PDB entry 8R3W | X-ray diffraction, 2.38 A resolution | chains A and R

Chain A (and R):
Protein: Homospecific Diabody CR57
From: Homo sapiens
Notes: chain R of this document is another copy of the same molecule, construct and numbering; everything in this record applies to it too
Amino-acid sequence (262 residues; each row starts with the number of its first residue; numbers below 1 keep their minus sign (Glu-2 is residue -2)):
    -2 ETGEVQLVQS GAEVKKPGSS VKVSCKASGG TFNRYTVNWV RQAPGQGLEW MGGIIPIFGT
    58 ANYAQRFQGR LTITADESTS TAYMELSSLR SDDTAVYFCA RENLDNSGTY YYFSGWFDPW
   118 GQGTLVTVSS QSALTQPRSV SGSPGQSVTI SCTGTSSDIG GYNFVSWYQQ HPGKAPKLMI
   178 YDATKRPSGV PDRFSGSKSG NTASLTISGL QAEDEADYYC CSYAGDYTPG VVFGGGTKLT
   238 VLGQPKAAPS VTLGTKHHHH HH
Disordered / not traced: -2 to 0, 241-259 (chain R: -2 to 1, 241-259)
Disulfide bonds: Cys22-Cys96, Cys149-Cys217

Interface between chain A and chain R:
Pairs across the interface - 70 pairs, chain A then chain R:
  Val37(A) - Phe230(R)  hydrophobic
  Gln39(A) - Gln167(R)  hydrogen bond
  Gln39(A) - Tyr216(R)  hydrogen bond
  Ala40(A) - Pro41(R)  hydrophobic
  Pro41(A) - Pro41(R)
  Pro41(A) - Gly42(R)
  Gln43(A) - Pro41(R)
  Gln43(A) - Leu122(R)
  Gln43(A) - Thr124(R)
  Gln43(A) - Tyr216(R)  hydrogen bond (backbone-side chain)
  Gly44(A) - Tyr216(R)
  Leu45(A) - Pro173(R)  hydrophobic
  Leu45(A) - Tyr216(R)  hydrophobic
  Leu45(A) - Phe230(R)
  Trp47(A) - Val228(R)
  Trp47(A) - Phe230(R)
  Asp89(A) - Ser88(R)  hydrogen bond
  Asp89(A) - Asp89(R)
  Thr91(A) - Gln43(R)  hydrogen bond
  Phe95(A) - Ala172(R)  hydrophobic
  Phe110(A) - Tyr220(R)
  Ser111(A) - Phe161(R)
  Gly112(A) - Phe161(R)
  Gly112(A) - Tyr220(R)
  Trp113(A) - Phe161(R)
  Trp113(A) - Ser163(R)
  Trp113(A) - Tyr165(R)
  Trp113(A) - Leu175(R)  hydrophobic
  Trp113(A) - Tyr178(R)
  Phe114(A) - Tyr165(R)  hydrogen bond (backbone-side chain)
  Trp117(A) - Tyr165(R)  hydrophobic
  Trp117(A) - Ala172(R)  hydrophobic
  Trp117(A) - Pro173(R)
  Gly118(A) - Ala172(R)
  Val125(A) - Gln43(R)
  Ser126(A) - Gln43(R)
  Phe161(A) - Tyr108(R)  hydrophobic
  Phe161(A) - Ser111(R)
  Ser163(A) - Gly112(R)  hydrogen bond (side chain-backbone)
  Tyr165(A) - Gly112(R)  hydrogen bond (side chain-backbone)
  Tyr165(A) - Phe114(R)  hydrogen bond (side chain-backbone)
  Tyr165(A) - Trp117(R)  hydrophobic
  Gln167(A) - Gln39(R)  hydrogen bond
  Ala172(A) - Phe95(R)  hydrophobic
  Ala172(A) - Trp117(R)  hydrophobic
  Ala172(A) - Gly118(R)
  Pro173(A) - Leu45(R)  hydrophobic
  Pro173(A) - Trp117(R)
  Leu175(A) - Trp113(R)
  Leu175(A) - Phe114(R)
  Tyr178(A) - Trp113(R)  hydrophobic
  Tyr216(A) - Gln39(R)  hydrogen bond
  Tyr216(A) - Gln43(R)
  Tyr216(A) - Gly44(R)
  Tyr216(A) - Leu45(R)  hydrophobic
  Tyr220(A) - Phe110(R)
  Tyr220(A) - Ser111(R)
  Asp223(A) - Tyr107(R)  hydrogen bond
  Pro226(A) - Trp47(R)
  Pro226(A) - Asn59(R)
  Gly227(A) - Trp47(R)
  Gly227(A) - Phe110(R)
  Val228(A) - Trp47(R)
  Val228(A) - Phe110(R)
  Val228(A) - Ser111(R)
  Val228(A) - Gly112(R)
  Val228(A) - Phe114(R)  hydrophobic
  Phe230(A) - Val37(R)  hydrophobic
  Phe230(A) - Leu45(R)
  Phe230(A) - Trp47(R)
Also at the interface, not in a pair above, chain A (42 interface residues in all): Glu46, Arg63, Ser88, Asp115, Lys171, Cys218, Gly232
Also at the interface, not in a pair above, chain R (40 interface residues in all): Glu46, Tyr109, Asp115, Lys171, Gly232

Summary:
42 residues of chain A and 40 residues of chain R are in contact; the contacts include 12 hydrogen bonds.
Among the polar pairs are Gln39(A)-Gln167(R), Gln39(A)-Tyr216(R) and Gln43(A)-Tyr216(R).
Both chains are Homospecific Diabody CR57 (Homo sapiens). Entry 8R3W (Crystal structure of a homospecific CR57
diabody) was determined by X-ray diffraction together with 8R40 from the same study.
